PDB entry 8Q0C | X-ray diffraction, 1.30 A resolution | chain A

# Chain A
Protein: Carbonic anhydrase 2
Organism: Homo sapiens
Notes: EC 4.2.1.1, 4.2.1.69
Reference sequence: P00918 (CAH2_HUMAN); the author numbering skips numbers that UniProt does not, so the offset changes along the chain: 3-125 = UniProt 3-125; 127-261 = UniProt 126-260
Sequence (258 residues; numbered 3 to 261; 1 number in that range is skipped by the numbering (no residue carries it; nothing is unmodelled there); the number before each row is that of its first residue):
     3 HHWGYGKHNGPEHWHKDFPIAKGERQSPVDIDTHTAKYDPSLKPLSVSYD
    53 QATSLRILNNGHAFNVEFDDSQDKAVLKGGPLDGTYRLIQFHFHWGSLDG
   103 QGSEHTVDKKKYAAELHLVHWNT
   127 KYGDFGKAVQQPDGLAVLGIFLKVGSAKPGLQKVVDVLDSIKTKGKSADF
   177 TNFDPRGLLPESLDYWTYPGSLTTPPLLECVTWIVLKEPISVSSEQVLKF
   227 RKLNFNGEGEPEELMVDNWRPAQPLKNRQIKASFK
Modified / non-standard residues: Tyr7, Tyr40, Tyr51, Tyr88, Tyr114, Tyr128, Tyr191, Tyr194 (3-fluorotyrosine; YOF)
Swiss-Prot annotation at these positions:
  - active site: His64 (Proton donor/acceptor)
  - binding site (Zn(2+)): His94, His96, His119
  - binding site (substrate): Thr199, Thr200
  - site: Asn62 (Fine-tunes the proton-transfer properties of H-64), Asn67 (Fine-tunes the proton-transfer properties of H-64), Gln92 (Involved in the binding of some activators, including histamine and L-histidine)
  - modified residue (Phosphoserine): Ser166, Ser173
Ion coordination: Zn2+: His94, His96, His119
Small-molecule neighbours: mercuribenzoic acid (MBO): Val135, Gln136, Gln137, Pro138, Leu204, Glu205, Cys206

# In short
Bound to chain A: mercuribenzoic acid. The Zn2+ site is built by His94, His96 and His119. Curated annotation
(UniProt) lists active-site residue His64, 3 Zn2+-binding residues and substrate-binding residues Thr199 and
Thr200.
Chain A is Carbonic anhydrase 2 (Homo sapiens); the structure, Human carbonic anhydrase II containing
3-fluorotyrosine, was determined by X-ray diffraction together with 8P6U and 8PHL from the same study.
